Entry 6MB3 (electron microscopy, 3.37 A resolution); this record covers chains I and R of the 19 polymer chains in the assembly.

# Chain I
Name: Fab311 heavy chain
Organism: Homo sapiens
UniProt: P0DOX5 (IGG1_HUMAN); residues 103-217 here correspond to UniProt positions 109-223 (UniProt number = residue number + 6)
Sequence (225 residues; each row starts with the number of its first residue; a row labelled like 82A-82C holds insertion residues (82A, then the next letters in order)):
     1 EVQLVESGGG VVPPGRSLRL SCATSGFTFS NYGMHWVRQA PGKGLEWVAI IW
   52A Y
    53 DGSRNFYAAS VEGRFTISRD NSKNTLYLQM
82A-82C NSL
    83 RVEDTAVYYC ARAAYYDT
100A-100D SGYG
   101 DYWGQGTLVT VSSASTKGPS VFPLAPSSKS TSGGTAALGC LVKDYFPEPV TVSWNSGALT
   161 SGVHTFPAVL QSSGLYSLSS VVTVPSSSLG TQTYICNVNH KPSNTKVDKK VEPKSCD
Not modelled in the structure: 1, 114-217
Disulfide bonds: Cys22-Cys92

# Chain R
Name: Fab311 light chain
Organism: Homo sapiens
Sequence (218 residues; numbered 1 to 212 plus 7 insertion-coded residues; 1 number in that range is skipped by the numbering (no residue carries it; nothing is unmodelled there); the number before each row is that of its first residue; a row labelled like 27A-27C holds insertion residues (27A, then the next letters in order)):
     1 ESVLTQPPS
    11 VSGAPGQTVT ISCTGGS
27A-27C SNI
    28 GAGYDVHWYQ QLPGTAPKLL IYGNINRPSG VPDRFSGSKS GTSASLAITG LQAEDEADYY
    88 CQSYDRRL
95A-95C SGS
    96 WVFGGGTKLT V
  106A L
   107 GQPKAAPSVT LFPPSSEELQ ANKATLVCLV SDFYPGAVTV AWKADGSPVK VGVETTKPSK
   167 QSNNKYAASS YLSLTPEQWK SHRSYSCRVT HEGSTVEKTV APAECS
Not modelled in the structure: 1, 108-212
Disulfide bonds: Cys23-Cys88

# Chain I / chain R interface
Pairs across the interface (43):
  His35(I) - Trp96(R)
  Val37(I) - Trp96(R)  hydrophobic
  Gln39(I) - Gln38(R)  hydrogen bond
  Gln39(I) - Tyr87(R)  hydrogen bond
  Gly44(I) - Tyr87(R)
  Leu45(I) - Pro44(R)  hydrophobic
  Leu45(I) - Tyr87(R)
  Leu45(I) - Phe98(R)
  Trp47(I) - Gly95B(R)
  Trp47(I) - Ser95C(R)
  Trp47(I) - Trp96(R)
  Trp47(I) - Phe98(R)
  Ile50(I) - Ser95C(R)
  Tyr59(I) - Ser95A(R)
  Tyr91(I) - Gln38(R)
  Tyr91(I) - Thr42(R)
  Tyr91(I) - Ala43(R)  hydrophobic
  Tyr98(I) - Asp32(R)
  Tyr98(I) - His34(R)
  Tyr98(I) - Tyr49(R)  hydrophobic
  Tyr98(I) - Gly50(R)
  Tyr98(I) - Asn53(R)  hydrogen bond
  Asp99(I) - Asp32(R)
  Thr100(I) - Gly30(R)  hydrogen bond (side chain-backbone)
  Thr100(I) - Tyr31(R)
  Thr100(I) - Asp32(R)  hydrogen bond
  Ser100A(I) - Tyr31(R)
  Ser100A(I) - Asp32(R)  hydrogen bond (side chain-backbone)
  Ser100A(I) - His34(R)
  Gly100B(I) - His34(R)
  Gly100B(I) - Gln89(R)
  Tyr100C(I) - His34(R)
  Tyr100C(I) - Tyr36(R)
  Tyr100C(I) - Leu46(R)  hydrophobic
  Tyr100C(I) - Gln89(R)
  Tyr100C(I) - Trp96(R)
  Gly100D(I) - Tyr36(R)  hydrogen bond (backbone-side chain)
  Gly100D(I) - Trp96(R)
  Trp103(I) - Tyr36(R)
  Trp103(I) - Ala43(R)  hydrophobic
  Trp103(I) - Pro44(R)
  Gly104(I) - Ala43(R)
  Gln105(I) - Thr42(R)  hydrogen bond
Also at the interface, not in a pair above, chain I (25 interface residues in all): Lys43, Glu46, Phe58, Ala61, Ala93, Asp101
Also at the interface, not in a pair above, chain R (21 interface residues in all): Tyr91

# Overview
Chain I and chain R form an interface of 25 and 21 residues respectively, with 8 hydrogen bonds. Polar
contacts include Gln39(I)-Gln38(R), Gln39(I)-Tyr87(R) and Tyr98(I)-Asn53(R).
Here chain I is Fab311 heavy chain and chain R is Fab311 light chain, both from Homo sapiens. Entry 6MB3
(Cryo-EM structure of the circumsporozoite protein of Plasmodium falciparum with a vaccine-elicited antibody
reveals maturation of ...) was determined by electron microscopy together with 6MHG from the same study.
